PDB entry 8HR7 | electron microscopy, 3.96 A resolution | chains D and M of the 19 polymer chains in the assembly

== Chain D (and M) ==
Molecule: Adenosine deaminase
Source organism: Escherichia coli
Notes: chain M of this document is another copy of the same molecule, construct and numbering; everything in this record applies to it too
UniProt: A0A8E2SFD7 (A0A8E2SFD7_ECOLX); residue numbers follow UniProt; this construct covers 1-799
Amino-acid sequence (799 residues; row label = number of the first residue in the row):
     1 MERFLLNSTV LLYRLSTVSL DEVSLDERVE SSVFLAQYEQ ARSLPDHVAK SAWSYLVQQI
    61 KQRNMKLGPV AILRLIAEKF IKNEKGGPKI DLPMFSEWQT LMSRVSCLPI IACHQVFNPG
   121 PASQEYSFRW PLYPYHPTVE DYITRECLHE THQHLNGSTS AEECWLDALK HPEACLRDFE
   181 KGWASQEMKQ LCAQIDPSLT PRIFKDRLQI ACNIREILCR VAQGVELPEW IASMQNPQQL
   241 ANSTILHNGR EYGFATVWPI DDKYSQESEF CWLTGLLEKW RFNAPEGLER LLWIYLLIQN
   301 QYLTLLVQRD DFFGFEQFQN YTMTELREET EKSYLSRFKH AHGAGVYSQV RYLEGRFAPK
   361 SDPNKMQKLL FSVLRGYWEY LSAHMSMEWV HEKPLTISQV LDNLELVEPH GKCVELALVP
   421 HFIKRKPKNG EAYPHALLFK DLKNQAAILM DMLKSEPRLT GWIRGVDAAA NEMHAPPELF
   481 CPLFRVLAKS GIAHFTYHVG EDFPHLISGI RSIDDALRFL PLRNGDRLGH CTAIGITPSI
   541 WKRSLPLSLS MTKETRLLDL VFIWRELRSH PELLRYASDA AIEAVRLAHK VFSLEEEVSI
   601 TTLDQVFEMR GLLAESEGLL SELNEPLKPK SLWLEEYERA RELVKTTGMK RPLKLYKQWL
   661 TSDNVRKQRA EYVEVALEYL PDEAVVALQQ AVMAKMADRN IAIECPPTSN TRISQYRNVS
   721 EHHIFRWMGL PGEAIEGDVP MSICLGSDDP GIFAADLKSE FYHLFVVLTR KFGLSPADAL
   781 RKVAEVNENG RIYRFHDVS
Disordered / not traced: 312-322, 620-630, 799 (chain M: 312-323, 799)
Sequence notes: conflict T274 (Ile in A0A8E2SFD7)

== How chain D and chain M interact ==
Contacting residue pairs - 17 pairs, chain D then chain M:
  K85(D) - R464(M)
  K85(D) - H494(M)
  K85(D) - R523(M)
  P121(D) - G491(M)
  A122(D) - K489(M)  hydrogen bond (backbone-backbone)
  A122(D) - S490(M)
  H136(D) - N524(M)
  H136(D) - N700(M)
  P137(D) - N524(M)
  P137(D) - G525(M)
  P137(D) - N700(M)
  P137(D) - I792(M)
  T138(D) - I792(M)
  D141(D) - R791(M)  salt bridge
  D141(D) - I792(M)
  D141(D) - R794(M)  salt bridge
  R145(D) - R791(M)
Also at the interface, not in a pair above, chain D (12 interface residues in all): E84, Y135, T144, Y347
Also at the interface, not in a pair above, chain M (19 interface residues in all): P409, K454, A488, A493, Y793, H796, V798

== In short ==
The interface between chain D and chain M involves 12 residues on one side and 19 on the other; the contacts
include 1 hydrogen bond and 2 salt bridges. Polar pairs include D141(D)-R791(M), D141(D)-R794(M) and
A122(D)-K489(M).
Both chains are Adenosine deaminase (Escherichia coli). Entry 8HR7 (Structure of RdrA-RdrB complex) was
determined by electron microscopy, deposited together with 8HR8, 8HR9, 8HRA, 8HRB and 8HRC.
